Entry 6HE0 (X-ray diffraction, 2.31 A resolution); this record covers chain A.

Chain A:
Name: 2-hydroxyisobutyryl-CoA synthetase
From: Aquincola tertiaricarbonis
Notes: EC 6.2.1.-
UniProtKB: I3VE75 (I3VE75_9BURK); residue numbers follow UniProt; this construct covers 1-477
Amino-acid sequence (499 residues; each row starts with the number of its first residue; numbers below 1 keep their minus sign (Met-10 is residue -10)):
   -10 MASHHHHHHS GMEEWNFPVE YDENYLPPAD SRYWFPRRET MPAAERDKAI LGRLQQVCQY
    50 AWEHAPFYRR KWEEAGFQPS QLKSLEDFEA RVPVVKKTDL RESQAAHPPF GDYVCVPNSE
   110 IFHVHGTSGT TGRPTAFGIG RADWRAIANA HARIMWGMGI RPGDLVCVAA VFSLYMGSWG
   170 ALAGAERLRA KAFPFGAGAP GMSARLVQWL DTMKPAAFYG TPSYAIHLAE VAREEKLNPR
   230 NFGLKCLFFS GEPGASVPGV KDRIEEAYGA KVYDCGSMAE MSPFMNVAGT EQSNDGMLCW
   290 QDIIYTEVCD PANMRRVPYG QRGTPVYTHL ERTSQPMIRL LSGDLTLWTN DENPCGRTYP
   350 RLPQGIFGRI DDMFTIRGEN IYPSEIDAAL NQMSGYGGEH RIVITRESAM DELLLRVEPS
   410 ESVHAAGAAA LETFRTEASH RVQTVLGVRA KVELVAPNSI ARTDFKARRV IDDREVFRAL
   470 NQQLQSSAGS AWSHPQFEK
Not modelled in the structure: -10 to -2, 454, 477-488
Construct notes: initiating methionine (-10); expression tag (-9 to 0, 478-488)
Residues lining bound ligands:
  - 8LE ([[(2R,3S,4R,5R)-5-(6-aminopurin-9-yl)-3,4-bis(oxidanyl)oxolan-2-yl]methoxy-oxidanyl-phosphoryl] 2-methyl-2-oxidanyl-propanoate): Lys86, Gly166, Tyr208, Ser239, Gly240, Glu241, Pro242, Asp263, Cys264, Gly265, Ser266, Met267, Ala268, Glu269, Phe273, Ser331, Asp333, Ile355, Arg358, Met362, Thr364, Gly367, Asn369
  - 8LE / adenosine monophosphate: Lys86, Thr116, Gly166, Tyr208, Phe238, Ser239, Gly240, Glu241, Pro242, Asp263, Cys264, Gly265, Ser266, Met267, Ala268, Glu269, Phe273, Ser331, Asp333, Ile355, Arg358, Met362, Thr364, Gly367, Asn369
  - adenosine monophosphate (AMP): Lys86, Thr116, Phe238, Ser239, Gly240, Glu241, Pro242, Asp263, Cys264, Gly265, Ser266, Met267, Ala268, Glu269, Ser331, Asp333, Ile355, Arg358, Met362, Thr364, Asn369
  - coenzyme A (COA): Ala158, Ala159, Val160, Tyr164, Gly166, Ala186, Gly187, Ala188, Pro189, Gly190, Met191, Ser192, Tyr208, Gly209, Thr210, Tyr213, His216, Ser239, Gly240, Arg366, Gly367, Glu368, Met399, Gly436, Val437, Arg438

Overview:
Ligands of chain A: compound 8LE, adenosine monophosphate, coenzyme A and 8LE / adenosine monophosphate.
Chain A is 2-hydroxyisobutyryl-CoA synthetase (Aquincola tertiaricarbonis); the structure, Crystal structure
of 2-Hydroxyisobutyryl-CoA Ligase (HCL) in complex with 2-HIB-AMP and CoA in the thioesterfication state, was
determined by X-ray diffraction (same publication as 6HDW, 6HDX, 6HDY and 6HE2).
